PDB entry 9GS9 | electron microscopy, 2.60 A resolution | chains 3 and A of the 13 polymer chains in the assembly

[Chain 3]
Molecule: Nt-DNA
Sequence (11 nucleotides; each row starts with the number of its first residue; numbering starts at 0):
     0 AACCGCCAAA C

[Chain A]
Name: Cas8
Sequence (695 residues; each row starts with the number of its first residue):
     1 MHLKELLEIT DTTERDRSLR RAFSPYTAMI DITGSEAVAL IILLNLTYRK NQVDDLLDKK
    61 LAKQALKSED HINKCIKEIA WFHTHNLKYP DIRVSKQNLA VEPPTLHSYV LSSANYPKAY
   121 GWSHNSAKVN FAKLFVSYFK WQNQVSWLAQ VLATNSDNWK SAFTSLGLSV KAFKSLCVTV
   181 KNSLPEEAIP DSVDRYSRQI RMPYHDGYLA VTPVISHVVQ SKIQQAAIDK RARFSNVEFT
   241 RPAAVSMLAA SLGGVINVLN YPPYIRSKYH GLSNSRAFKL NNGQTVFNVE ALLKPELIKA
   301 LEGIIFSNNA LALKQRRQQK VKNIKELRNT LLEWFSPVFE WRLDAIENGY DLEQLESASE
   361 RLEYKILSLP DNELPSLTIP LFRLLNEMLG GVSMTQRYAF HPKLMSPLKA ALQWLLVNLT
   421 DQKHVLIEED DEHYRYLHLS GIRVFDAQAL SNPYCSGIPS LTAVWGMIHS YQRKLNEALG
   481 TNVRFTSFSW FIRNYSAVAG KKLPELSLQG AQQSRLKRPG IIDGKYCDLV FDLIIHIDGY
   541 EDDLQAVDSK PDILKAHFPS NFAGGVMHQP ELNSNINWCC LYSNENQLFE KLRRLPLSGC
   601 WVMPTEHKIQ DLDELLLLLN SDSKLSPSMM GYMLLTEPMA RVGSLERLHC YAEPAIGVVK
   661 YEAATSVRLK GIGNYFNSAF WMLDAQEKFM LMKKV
Disordered / not traced: 272
What the authors report for this chain:
  - binding site for Nt-DNA (chain 3): Ala243

[How chain 3 and chain A interact]
Pairs across the interface - 21 pairs, chain 3 then chain A:
  DC2(3) with Gln512(A), base contact
  DC5(3) with Ala127(A), base contact
  DC6(3) with Arg49(A), salt bridge to the phosphate; Ser126(A), hydrogen bond to the base; Ala127(A), sugar contact; Val129(A), phosphate contact; Asn130(A), phosphate contact
  DA7(3) with Arg49(A), phosphate contact; Val129(A), sugar contact; Asn130(A), hydrogen bond to the phosphate; Pro242(A), base contact; Ala250(A), sugar contact
  DA8(3) with Lys50(A), salt bridge to the phosphate; Ala250(A), sugar contact; Ser251(A), sugar contact; Gly253(A), sugar contact
  DA9(3) with Arg21(A), hydrogen bond to the phosphate; Tyr26(A), sugar contact; Leu252(A), base contact; Val255(A), base contact
  DC10(3) with Arg21(A), salt bridge to the phosphate
Also at the interface, not in a pair above, chain 3 (8 interface residues in all): DA1
Also at the interface, not in a pair above, chain A (20 interface residues in all): Arg17, Lys133, Ile228, Thr240, Ala243

[Summary]
8 residues of chain 3 and 20 residues of chain A are in contact, with 3 hydrogen bonds and 3 salt bridges.
Among the polar pairs are DC6(3)-Ser126(A), DA7(3)-Asn130(A) and DA9(3)-Arg21(A). The paper reports a binding
site for Nt-DNA (chain 3) at Ala243(A).
Chain 3 is Nt-DNA and chain A is Cas8; the structure, Tn7016 PseCAST QCascade, was determined by electron
microscopy.
